Entry 6ADR (electron microscopy, 3.38 A resolution); this record covers chains B and R of the 5 polymer chains in the assembly.

# Chain B
Protein: vp2
From: Seneca valley virus
Sequence (267 residues; row label = number of the first residue in the row):
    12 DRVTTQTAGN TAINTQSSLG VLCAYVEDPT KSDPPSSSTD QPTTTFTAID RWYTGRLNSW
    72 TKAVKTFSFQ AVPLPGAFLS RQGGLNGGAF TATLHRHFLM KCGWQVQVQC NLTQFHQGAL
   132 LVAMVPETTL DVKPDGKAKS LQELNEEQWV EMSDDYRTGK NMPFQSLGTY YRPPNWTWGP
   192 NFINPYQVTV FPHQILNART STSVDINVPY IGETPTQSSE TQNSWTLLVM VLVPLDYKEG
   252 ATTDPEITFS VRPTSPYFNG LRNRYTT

# Chain R
Protein: Anthrax toxin receptor 1
From: Homo sapiens
Reference sequence: Q9H6X2 (ANTR1_HUMAN); numbering as in UniProt (aligned over 38-220)
Sequence (185 residues; numbered 36 to 220; the number before each row is that of its first residue):
    36 SMACYGGFDL YFILDKSGSV LHHWNEIYYF VEQLAHKFIS PQLRMSFIVF STRGTTLMKL
    96 TEDREQIRQG LEELQKVLPG GDTYMHEGFE RASEQIYYEN RQGYRTASVI IALTDGELHE
   156 DLFFYSEREA NRSRDLGAIV YAVGVKDFNE TQLARIADSK DHVFPVNDGF QALQGIIHSI
   216 LKKSC
Differences from the reference sequence: expression tag (36-37); engineered mutation Ala177 (Cys in Q9H6X2)
Swiss-Prot annotation at these positions:
  - region: His154 to Tyr160 (Interaction with PA)
  - binding site (a divalent metal cation): Ser52, Ser54, Thr118
  - glycosylation (N-linked (GlcNAc...) asparagine): Asn166, Asn184
Cystine bridges: Cys39-Cys220
Bound ions: Mg2+: Ser52, Ser54, Thr118

# How chain B and chain R interact
Contacting residue pairs (25):
  Asp166(B) with Gly115(R); Gly116(R), hydrogen bond (side chain-backbone)
  Ser177(B) with His154(R), hydrogen bond; Asp156(R)
  Leu178(B) with Asp156(R)
  Gly179(B) with Asp156(R)
  Thr180(B) with Phe159(R); Tyr160(R), hydrogen bond (backbone-side chain)
  Tyr181(B) with Tyr160(R), hydrogen bond (backbone-side chain)
  Tyr182(B) with Tyr160(R), hydrogen bond (backbone-side chain)
  Arg183(B) with His121(R); Glu122(R), salt bridge; Glu125(R), salt bridge; Tyr160(R)
  Pro184(B) with Tyr119(R); His121(R); Leu157(R), hydrophobic; Tyr160(R)
  Pro185(B) with Tyr119(R), hydrogen bond (backbone-side chain)
  Asn186(B) with Thr87(R); Tyr119(R); Glu122(R), hydrogen bond
  Trp187(B) with Thr87(R); Asp117(R); Tyr119(R), hydrogen bond
Other interface residues (no listed pair), chain B (14 interface residues in all): Lys171, Phe175
Other interface residues (no listed pair), chain R (14 interface residues in all): Glu155

# In short
The chain B/chain R interface involves 14 residues from each chain; the contacts include 8 hydrogen bonds and
2 salt bridges. Among the polar pairs are Arg183(B)-Glu122(R), Arg183(B)-Glu125(R) and Asp166(B)-Gly116(R).
UniProt lists 3 divalent metal cation-binding residues on chain R.
Chain B is vp2 (Seneca valley virus) and chain R is Anthrax toxin receptor 1 (Homo sapiens); the structure,
Anthrax Toxin Receptor 1-bound the Seneca Valley Virus in neutral conditions, was determined by electron
microscopy (same publication as 6ADL, 6ADM, 6ADS and 6ADT).
